PDB entry 9F6E | electron microscopy, 3.74 A resolution | chains B and C of the 6 polymer chains in the assembly

Chain B (and C):
Name: Proliferating cell nuclear antigen
From: Homo sapiens
Notes: chain C of this document is another copy of the same molecule, construct and numbering; everything in this record applies to it too
UniProt: P12004 (PCNA_HUMAN); numbering as in UniProt (aligned over 1-261)
Chain sequence (261 residues; numbered 1 to 261; the number before each row is that of its first residue):
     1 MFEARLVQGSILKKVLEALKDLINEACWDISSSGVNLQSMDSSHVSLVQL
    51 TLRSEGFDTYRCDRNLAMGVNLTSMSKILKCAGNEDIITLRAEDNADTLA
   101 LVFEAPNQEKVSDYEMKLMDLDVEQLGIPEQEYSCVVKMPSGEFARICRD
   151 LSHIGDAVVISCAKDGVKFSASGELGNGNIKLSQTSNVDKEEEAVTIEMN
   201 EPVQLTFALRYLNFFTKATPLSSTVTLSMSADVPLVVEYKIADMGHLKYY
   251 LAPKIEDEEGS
UniProt features mapped onto this chain:
  - DNA-binding region: Arg-61 to Lys-80
  - modified residue: Lys-14 (N6-acetyllysine), Lys-77 (N6-acetyllysine), Lys-80 (N6-acetyllysine), Tyr-211 (Phosphotyrosine), Lys-248 (N6-acetyllysine)
  - cross-link (Glycyl lysine isopeptide (Lys-Gly)): Lys-164 (interchain with G-Cter in SUMO2), Lys-254 (interchain with G-Cter in SUMO2)
  - natural variant: Ser-228 (S228I: In ATLD2)
  - mutagenesis: Lys-13 (K13R: Inhibits acetylation, recruitment to DNA damage sites, inducible ubiquitination and protein degradation, DNA replication and repair synthesis efficiencies, but homotrimer formation, nuclear ...), Lys-14 (K14R: Inhibits acetylation, recruitment to DNA damage sites, inducible ubiquitination and protein degradation, DNA replication and repair synthesis efficiencies, but homotrimer formation, nuclear ...), Lys-20 (K20R: Inhibits acetylation, recruitment to DNA damage sites, inducible ubiquitination and protein degradation, DNA replication and repair synthesis efficiencies, but homotrimer formation, nuclear ...), Met-40 (M40A: Complete loss of interaction with UHRF2), Ser-43 to Val-45 (No effect on POLD3-binding. Impairs binding to ALKBH2), Lys-77 (K77A: Inhibits recruitment to DNA damage sites, but nuclear localization is similar as the wild-type; in association with A-80 ...), Lys-80 (K80A: Inhibits recruitment to DNA damage sites, but nuclear localization is similar as the wild-type; in association with A-77 ...), Gln-125 to Ile-128 (Strong decrease in POLD3-binding. Impairs binding to ALKBH2), Ile-128 (I128A: Complete loss of interaction with UHRF2), Lys-164 (K164R: Abolishes ubiquitination. No effect on interaction with SHPRH), Val-188 to Lys-190 (No effect on POLD3-binding. No effect on ALKBH2-binding), Tyr-211 (Y211F: Alters chromatin-associated PCNA stability and its function in DNA replication and repair), 3 further mutagenesis entries in UniProt

Interface between chain B and chain C:
Residue-residue contacts (18):
  Ser-74(B) with Leu-175(C)
  Lys-77(B) with Leu-175(C)
  Lys-110(B) with Glu-143(C), salt bridge; Ile-180(C); Lys-181(C)
  Val-111(B) with Asn-179(C); Ile-180(C); Lys-181(C), hydrogen bond (backbone-backbone)
  Ser-112(B) with Asn-179(C)
  Asp-113(B) with Gly-178(C); Asn-179(C), hydrogen bond
  Tyr-114(B) with Ile-154(C), hydrophobic; Asn-177(C); Gly-178(C)
  Glu-115(B) with Leu-175(C); Gly-176(C); Asn-177(C), hydrogen bond
  Lys-117(B) with Glu-174(C), hydrogen bond (side chain-backbone)
Also at the interface, not in a pair above, chain B (14 interface residues in all): Ile-78, Cys-81, Gly-83, Glu-109, Met-116
Also at the interface, not in a pair above, chain C (13 interface residues in all): Arg-146, Asp-150, Leu-182

Summary:
Chain B and chain C form an interface of 14 and 13 residues respectively; the contacts include 4 hydrogen
bonds and 1 salt bridge. Among the polar pairs are Lys-110(B)/Glu-143(C), Asp-113(B)/Asn-179(C) and
Glu-115(B)/Asn-177(C). Curated annotation (UniProt) lists 23 mutagenesis sites on chain B.
Chain B and chain C are both Proliferating cell nuclear antigen (Homo sapiens); the structure, Human DNA
polymerase epsilon bound to DNA and PCNA (ajar conformation), was determined by electron microscopy, deposited
together with 9F6D, 9F6F, 9F6I, 9F6J, 9F6K and 9F6L.
